Entry 1N3F (X-ray diffraction, 2.00 A resolution); this record covers chains D and B of the 6 polymer chains in the assembly.

Chain D:
Molecule: 10-nt DNA strand
Sequence (10 nucleotides; row label = number of the first residue in the row):
   415 GACAGTTTCG
Ion coordination: Ca2+ site 1: DG415 (shared with 1 residue of chain A; Asp220(B) of chain B; 1 residue of chain C; 1 residue of chain E; 1 residue of chain F)

Chain B:
Molecule: DNA endonuclease I-CreI
Source organism: Chlamydomonas reinhardtii
Notes: EC 3.1.-.-
UniProtKB: P05725 (DNE1_CHLRE); residues 201-363 here correspond to UniProt positions 1-163 (UniProt number = residue number - 200)
Amino-acid sequence (163 residues; numbered 201 to 363; the number before each row is that of its first residue):
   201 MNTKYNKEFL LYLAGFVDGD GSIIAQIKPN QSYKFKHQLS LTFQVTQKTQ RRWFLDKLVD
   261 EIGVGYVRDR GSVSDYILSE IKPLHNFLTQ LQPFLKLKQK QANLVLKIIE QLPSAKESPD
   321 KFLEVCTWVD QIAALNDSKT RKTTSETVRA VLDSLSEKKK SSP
Disordered / not traced: 201-202, 352-363
Ion coordination: Ca2+ site 1: Gly219 (shared with 1 residue of chain A; DG415(D) of chain D; 1 residue of chain E); Ca2+ site 2: Asp220 (shared with 1 residue of chain A; 1 residue of chain C; DG415(D) of chain D; 1 residue of chain E; 1 residue of chain F)
Swiss-Prot annotation at these positions:
  - region (Interaction with DNA): Gln226 to Gln238, Gln244 to Gln247, Arg268 to Arg270, Ser338 to Thr343
  - binding site (Mg(2+)): Gly219, Asp220

Interface between chain D and chain B:
Residue-residue contacts (33):
  DG415(D) with Gly219(B), phosphate contact; Asp220(B), phosphate contact; Gly221(B), sugar contact; Ser222(B), sugar contact; Thr246(B), base contact; Arg270(B), hydrogen bond to the base
  DA416(D) with Gly221(B), phosphate contact; Ser222(B), hydrogen bond to the phosphate; Ile224(B), base contact; Gln244(B), hydrogen bond to the base; Arg268(B), base contact; Arg270(B), base contact; Lys298(B), phosphate contact; Asn336(B), phosphate contact; Asp337(B), hydrogen bond to the phosphate; Ser338(B), phosphate contact
  DC417(D) with Ile224(B), phosphate contact; Gln226(B), sugar contact; Ala333(B), phosphate contact; Asn336(B), hydrogen bond to the phosphate; Ser338(B), hydrogen bond to the phosphate; Thr340(B), phosphate contact; Arg341(B), phosphate contact; Lys342(B), phosphate contact
  DA418(D) with Gln226(B), hydrogen bond to the base; Thr340(B), sugar contact; Arg341(B), phosphate contact; Lys342(B), hydrogen bond to the phosphate; Thr343(B), hydrogen bond to the phosphate
  DG419(D) with Lys228(B), hydrogen bond to the base; Lys342(B), salt bridge to the phosphate
  DT420(D) with Lys228(B), base contact
  DT421(D) with Asn230(B), hydrogen bond to the base
Also at the interface, not in a pair above, chain B (26 interface residues in all): Ile223, Ala225, Pro229, Gln238, Lys339

Summary:
The interface between chain D and chain B involves 7 residues on one side and 26 on the other, with 11
hydrogen bonds and 1 salt bridge. Polar pairs include DG415(D)-Arg270(B), DA416(D)-Gln244(B) and
DA418(D)-Gln226(B).
Chain D is a 10-nt DNA strand and chain B is DNA endonuclease I-CreI (Chlamydomonas reinhardtii); the
structure, Crystal structure of I-CreI bound to a palindromic DNA sequence II (palindrome of right side of
..., was determined by X-ray diffraction (same publication as 1M5X and 1N3E).
